9H9I - chains C and N of the 11 polymer chains in the assembly; structure by electron microscopy, 3.20 A resolution.

# Chain C
Name: Small ribosomal subunit protein uS3
Source organism: Escherichia coli
Reference sequence: P0A7V3 (RS3_ECOLI); residues 1-233 here = UniProt positions 1-233
Sequence (233 residues; numbered 1 to 233; the number before each row is that of its first residue):
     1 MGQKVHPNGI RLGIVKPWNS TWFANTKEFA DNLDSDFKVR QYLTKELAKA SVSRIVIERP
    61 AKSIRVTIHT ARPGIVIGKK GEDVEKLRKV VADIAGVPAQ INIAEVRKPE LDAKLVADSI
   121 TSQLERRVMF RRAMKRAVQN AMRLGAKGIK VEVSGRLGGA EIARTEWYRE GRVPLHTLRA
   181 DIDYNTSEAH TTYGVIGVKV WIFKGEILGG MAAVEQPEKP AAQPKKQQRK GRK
Unresolved in the structure: 1, 213-233

# Chain N
Name: Small ribosomal subunit protein uS14
Source organism: Escherichia coli
Reference sequence: P0AG59 (RS14_ECOLI); residues 1-101 here = UniProt positions 1-101
Sequence (101 residues; row label = number of the first residue in the row):
     1 MAKQSMKARE VKRVALADKY FAKRAELKAI ISDVNASDED RWNAVLKLQT LPRDSSPSRQ
    61 RNRCRQTGRP HGFLRKFGLS RIKVREAAMR GEIPGLKKAS W
Unresolved in the structure: 1

# Interface between chain C and chain N
Contacting residue pairs (25; chain C residue first):
  H6(C) - M89(N)
  N8(C) - M89(N)
  N8(C) - R90(N)
  L12(C) - A88(N)
  L12(C) - G91(N)
  L12(C) - K97(N)
  W18(C) - G91(N)
  W18(C) - I93(N)
  W18(C) - G95(N)
  W18(C) - L96(N)  hydrogen bond (side chain-backbone)
  N19(C) - R90(N)  hydrogen bond (side chain-backbone)
  N19(C) - G91(N)  hydrogen bond (backbone-backbone)
  S20(C) - E92(N)  hydrogen bond (side chain-backbone)
  S20(C) - P94(N)
  W22(C) - P94(N)
  T26(C) - K76(N)
  F29(C) - K76(N)
  F29(C) - F77(N)  hydrophobic
  A30(C) - K76(N)
  A30(C) - F77(N)
  D31(C) - R65(N)
  D34(C) - R65(N)  salt bridge
  D34(C) - Q66(N)
  F37(C) - Q66(N)
  R40(C) - E92(N)  salt bridge
Interface residues without a listed pair, chain C (18 interface residues in all): G9, I10, T21, L33
Interface residues without a listed pair, chain N (17 interface residues in all): R75, G78, K98

# In short
18 residues of chain C face 17 of chain N across their interface; the contacts include 4 hydrogen bonds and 2
salt bridges. Polar pairs include D34(C)-R65(N), R40(C)-E92(N) and W18(C)-L96(N).
Chain C is Small ribosomal subunit protein uS3 and chain N is Small ribosomal subunit protein uS14, both from
Escherichia coli; the structure, Complex 2 (HEAD) 30S-IF1-IF3-tRNA-GE81112, was determined by electron
microscopy together with 9H8G, 9H9H, 9H9J, 9H9K, 9H9L, 9H9M and 9H9N from the same study.
